Entry 7R0C (electron microscopy, 4.73 A resolution (low resolution: residue-level contacts below are approximate; hydrogen-bond / salt-bridge calls are withheld)); this record covers chains C and D of the 4 polymer chains in the assembly.

== Chain C ==
Protein: Arrestin2
Organism: Homo sapiens
Reference sequence: P49407 (ARRB1_HUMAN); numbering as in UniProt (aligned over 2-382)
Sequence (424 residues; row label = number of the first residue in the row; numbers below 1 keep their minus sign (Met-41 is residue -41)):
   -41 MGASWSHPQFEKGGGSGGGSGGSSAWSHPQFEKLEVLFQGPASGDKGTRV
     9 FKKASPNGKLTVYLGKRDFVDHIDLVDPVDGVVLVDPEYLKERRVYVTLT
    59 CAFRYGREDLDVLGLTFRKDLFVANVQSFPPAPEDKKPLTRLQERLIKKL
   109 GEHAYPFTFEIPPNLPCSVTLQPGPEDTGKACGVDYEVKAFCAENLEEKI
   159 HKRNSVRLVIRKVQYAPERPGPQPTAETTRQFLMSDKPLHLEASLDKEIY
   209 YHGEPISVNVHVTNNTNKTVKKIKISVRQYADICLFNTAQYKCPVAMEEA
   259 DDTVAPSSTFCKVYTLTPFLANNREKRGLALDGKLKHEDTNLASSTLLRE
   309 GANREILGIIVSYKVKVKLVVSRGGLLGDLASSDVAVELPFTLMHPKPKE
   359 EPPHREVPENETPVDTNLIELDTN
Unresolved in the structure: -41 to 5, 332-339, 367-382
Construct notes: initiating methionine (-41); expression tag (-40 to 1)
Swiss-Prot annotation at these positions:
  - binding site (1D-myo-inositol hexakisphosphate): Lys250, Met255, Lys324, Lys326
  - modified residue: Tyr47 (Phosphotyrosine)

== Chain D ==
Protein: ScFv30
Organism: synthetic construct
Notes: antibody fragment or engineered binder
Sequence (284 residues; each row starts with the number of its first residue):
     1 AMGDIQMTQSPSSLSASVGDRVTITCRASQSVSSAVAWYQQKPGKAPKLL
    51 IYSASSLYSGVPSRFSGSRSGTDFTLTISSLQPEDFATYYCQQYKYVPVT
   101 FGCGTKVEIKGTTAASGSSGGSSSGAEVQLVESGGGLVQPGGSLRLSCAA
   151 SGFNVYSSSIHWVRQAPGKCLEWVASISSYYGYTYYADSVKGRFTISADT
   201 SKNTAYLQMNSLRAEDTAVYYCARSRQFWYSGLDYWGQGTLVTVSSAAAD
   251 DDDKAGWSHPQFEKGGGSGGGSGGGSWSHPQFEK
Unresolved in the structure: 1-2, 111-127, 249-284
Disulfides: Cys26-Cys91, Cys103-Cys170, Cys148-Cys222

== Chain C / chain D interface ==
Pairs across the interface (34):
  Arg7(C) with Arg69(D)
  Gly211(C) with Tyr156(D); Ser157(D)
  Glu212(C) with Asn154(D); Ser157(D)
  Pro213(C) with Asn154(D)
  Phe277(C) with Tyr156(D); Tyr180(D)
  Leu278(C) with Tyr180(D); Tyr181(D)
  Ala279(C) with Tyr180(D)
  Arg282(C) with Tyr183(D)
  Asp297(C) with Tyr181(D)
  Thr298(C) with Tyr181(D)
  Asn299(C) with Tyr180(D); Tyr181(D)
  Leu300(C) with Tyr180(D)
  His353(C) with Phe228(D); Trp229(D)
  Lys357(C) with Tyr52(D)
  Glu358(C) with Tyr52(D); Ser56(D)
  Pro360(C) with Trp229(D)
  Pro361(C) with Trp229(D)
  Arg363(C) with Lys95(D); Tyr96(D); Val97(D); Tyr185(D)
  Glu364(C) with Lys95(D); Tyr96(D)
  Val365(C) with Tyr96(D); Val97(D)
  Pro366(C) with Ile5(D); Tyr96(D)
Other interface residues (no listed pair), chain C (25 interface residues in all): Thr275, Pro276, Pro354, Glu359
Other interface residues (no listed pair), chain D (18 interface residues in all): Leu57, Tyr94

== Summary ==
Chain C and chain D form an interface of 25 and 18 residues respectively. From UniProt: 4 residues binding
1D-myo-inositol hexakisphosphate on chain C.
Chain C is Arrestin2 (Homo sapiens) and chain D is ScFv30 (synthetic construct); the structure, Structure of
the AVP-V2R-arrestin2-ScFv30 complex, was determined by electron microscopy, deposited together with 7R0J.
